Entry 8QTU (X-ray diffraction, 1.80 A resolution); this record covers chains A and B.

Chain A:
Molecule: NAD-dependent protein deacetylase sirtuin-2
Organism: Homo sapiens
Notes: EC 3.5.1.-
UniProtKB: Q8IXJ6 (SIR2_HUMAN); residues 56-356 here = UniProt positions 56-356
Amino-acid sequence (304 residues; row label = number of the first residue in the row):
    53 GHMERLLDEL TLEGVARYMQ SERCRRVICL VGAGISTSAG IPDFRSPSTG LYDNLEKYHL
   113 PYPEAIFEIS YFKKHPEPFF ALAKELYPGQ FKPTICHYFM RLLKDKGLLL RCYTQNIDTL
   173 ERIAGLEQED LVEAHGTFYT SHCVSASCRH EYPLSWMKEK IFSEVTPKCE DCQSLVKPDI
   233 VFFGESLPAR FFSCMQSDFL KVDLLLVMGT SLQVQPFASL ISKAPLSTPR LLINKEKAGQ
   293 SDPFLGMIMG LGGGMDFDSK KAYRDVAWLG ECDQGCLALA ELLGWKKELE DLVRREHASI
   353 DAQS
Unresolved in the structure: 53-56, 100-105, 298-305, 356
Differences from the reference sequence: expression tag (53-55)
Ion coordination: Zn2+: Cys195, Cys200, Cys221, Cys224
Small-molecule neighbours:
  - NAD (nicotinamide-adenine-dinucleotide): Gly84, Ala85, Gly86, Ser88, Thr89, Ile93, Pro94, Asp95, Phe96, Arg97, Ser98, Gln167, Asn168, Ile169, Asp170, His187, Phe235, Gly261, Thr262, Ser263, Leu264, Gln265, Val266, Asn286, Lys287, Glu288, Gly322, Glu323, Cys324
  - 3-dodecylsulfanyl-3-methyl-butanoic acid (WWE): Phe96, Phe119, Phe131, Ala135, Leu138, Tyr139, Pro140, Phe143, Ile169, Asp170, Thr171, His187, Phe190, Leu206, Ile232, Val233, Phe234, Phe235
Curated features (UniProtKB/Swiss-Prot):
  - active site: His187 (Proton acceptor)
  - binding site (NAD(+)): Ala85 to Thr89, Asp95 to Arg97, Gln167 to Asp170, Thr262, Ser263, Asn286 to Glu288, Cys324
  - binding site (Zn(2+)): Cys195, Cys200, Cys221, Cys224
  - modified residue (Phosphoserine): Ser100, Ser207
  - mutagenesis: Arg97 (R97A: No effect on deacetylase activity), Ser98 (S98A: Inhibits deacetylase activity), Ser100 (S100A: Reduces deacetylase activity), Glu116 (E116A: Reduces binding for the peptide inhibitor S2iL5), Glu120 (E120A: Reduces binding for the peptide inhibitor S2iL5), Gln167 (Q167A: Reduces deacetylase activity. Inhibits the block of entry to chromosome condensation and subsequent hyperploidy cell formation in response to mitotic stress ...), Asn168 (N168A: Abolishes deacetylation of alpha-tubulin. Inhibits deacetylation of histone H3 at 'Lys-18' ...), Asp170 (D170A/N: Reduces deacetylase activity), His187 (H187Y/A: Inhibits deacetylase activity toward histone, alpha-tubulin, FZR1 and CDC20. No effect on CDK2-dependent phosphorylation ...), Phe244 (F244A: Strongly reduces binding for the peptide inhibitor S2iL5), Gln265 (Q265A: Reduces binding for the peptide inhibitor S2iL5), Ser271 (S271A: Reduces binding for the peptide inhibitor S2iL5), 5 further mutagenesis entries in UniProt

Chain B:
Molecule: Peptide-based super-slow substrate TNFn-3
Amino-acid sequence (9 residues; row label = number of the first residue in the row):
     1 EALPKKXGG
Unresolved in the structure: 1-2, 9
Modified residues: NIY (meta-nitro-tyrosine) at position 7
Glycans and other covalent adducts: 3-dodecylsulfanyl-3-methyl-butanoic acid (WWE) linked to Lys6

Interface between chain A and chain B:
Residue-residue contacts (26; chain A residue first):
  His187(A) - Lys6(B)
  Val233(A) - Lys6(B)  hydrogen bond (backbone-side chain)
  Phe234(A) - Lys6(B)
  Phe235(A) - Lys6(B)
  Phe235(A) - Gly8(B)
  Gly236(A) - Lys5(B)
  Gly236(A) - Lys6(B)  hydrogen bond (backbone-backbone)
  Glu237(A) - Lys5(B)
  Glu237(A) - Lys6(B)  hydrogen bond (backbone-backbone)
  Ser238(A) - Leu3(B)  hydrogen bond (side chain-backbone)
  Ser238(A) - Pro4(B)
  Ser238(A) - Lys5(B)  hydrogen bond
  Leu239(A) - Leu3(B)
  Leu239(A) - Pro4(B)  hydrogen bond (backbone-backbone)
  Leu239(A) - Lys6(B)
  Ala241(A) - Leu3(B)  hydrophobic
  Phe244(A) - Leu3(B)  hydrophobic
  Phe244(A) - Pro4(B)
  Gln265(A) - Gly8(B)
  Val266(A) - Lys6(B)
  Val266(A) - NIY_7(B)
  Gln267(A) - Lys5(B)
  Gln267(A) - Lys6(B)
  Gln267(A) - NIY_7(B)  hydrogen bond (backbone-backbone)
  Pro268(A) - Lys5(B)
  Pro268(A) - NIY_7(B)
Other interface residues (no listed pair), chain A (15 interface residues in all): Pro240

Overview:
15 residues of chain A face 6 of chain B across their interface; the contacts include 7 hydrogen bonds. Polar
pairs include Val233(A)-Lys6(B), Ser238(A)-Leu3(B) and Ser238(A)-Lys5(B). Chain A binds NAD and
3-dodecylsulfanyl-3-methyl-butanoic acid. Covalently linked 3-dodecylsulfanyl-3-methyl-butanoic acid: at
Lys6(B).
Chain A is NAD-dependent protein deacetylase sirtuin-2 (Homo sapiens) and chain B is Peptide-based super-slow
substrate TNFn-3; the structure, Crystal structure of human Sirt2 in complex with the super-slow substrate
TNFn-3 and NAD+, was determined by X-ray diffraction.
